5DIU - chain A; structure by X-ray diffraction, 1.30 A resolution.

Chain A:
Molecule: Peptidyl-prolyl cis-trans isomerase FKBP5
Organism: Homo sapiens
Notes: EC 5.2.1.8; fragment: Fk1 domain
Reference sequence: Q13451 (FKBP5_HUMAN); residues 16-140 here = UniProt positions 16-140
Amino-acid sequence (128 residues; row label = number of the first residue in the row):
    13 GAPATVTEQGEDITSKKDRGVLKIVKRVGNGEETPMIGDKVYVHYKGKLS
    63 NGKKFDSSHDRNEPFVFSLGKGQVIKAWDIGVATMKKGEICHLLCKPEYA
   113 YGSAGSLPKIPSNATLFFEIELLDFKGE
Construct notes: expression tag (13-15); engineered mutation Thr19 (Ala in Q13451)
Small-molecule neighbours: 5BG ({3-[(1R)-1-[({(2S)-1-[(2S)-2-cyclohexyl-2-(3,4,5-trimethoxyphenyl)acetyl]piperidin-2-yl}carbonyl)amino]-3-(3,4-dimethoxyphenyl)propyl]phenoxy}acetic acid): Tyr57, Gly59, Lys60, Leu61, Lys66, Phe67, Asp68, Phe77, Val78, Gly84, Gln85, Val86, Ile87, Trp90, Ala112, Tyr113, Ser118, Lys121, Ile122, Leu128, Phe130
Swiss-Prot annotation at these positions:
  - modified residue: Lys28 (N6-acetyllysine)
  - mutagenesis: Lys28 (K28Q: Mimics acetylation; impaired interaction with AKT1 and PHLPP1; when associated with Q-155; K28R: Decreased acetylation; promotes interaction with AKT1 and PHLPP1; when associated with R-155)

Summary:
Bound to chain A: compound 5BG. UniProt lists one mutagenesis site.
Chain A is Peptidyl-prolyl cis-trans isomerase FKBP5 (Homo sapiens); the structure, The Fk1 domain of FKBP51
in complex with the new synthetic ligand
2-(3-((R)-1-((S)-1-((S)-2-cyclohexyl-2-(3,4,5-trimethoxyphenyl)acetyl)piperidine-2-carboxamido)-3-(3,4-dimethoxyphenyl)propyl)phenoxy)acetic
acid, was determined by X-ray diffraction together with 5DIV from the same study.
